Entry 8GOM (X-ray diffraction, 2.78 A resolution); this record covers chains A and E of the 5 polymer chains in the assembly.

# Chain A
Name: MHC class I antigen
From: Homo sapiens
UniProt: Q861F7 (Q861F7_HUMAN); residues 1-275 here = UniProt positions 1-275
Chain sequence (276 residues; numbered 0 to 275; the number before each row is that of its first residue; numbering starts at 0):
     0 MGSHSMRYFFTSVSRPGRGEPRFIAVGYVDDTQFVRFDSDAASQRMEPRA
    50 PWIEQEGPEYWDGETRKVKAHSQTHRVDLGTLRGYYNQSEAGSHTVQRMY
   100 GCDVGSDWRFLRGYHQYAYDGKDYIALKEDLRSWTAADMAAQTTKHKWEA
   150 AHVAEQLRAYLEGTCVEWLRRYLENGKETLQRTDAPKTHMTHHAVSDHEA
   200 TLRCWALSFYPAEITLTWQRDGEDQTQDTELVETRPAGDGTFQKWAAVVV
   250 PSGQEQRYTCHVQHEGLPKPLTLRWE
Not modelled in the structure: 0
Sequence notes: initiating methionine (0)
Disulfide bonds: C101-C164, C203-C259

# Chain E
Name: SARS-CoV-2 specific private TCR RLQ7 beta
From: Homo sapiens
Chain sequence (246 residues; each row starts with the number of its first residue; numbering starts at 0):
     0 MDAGVIQSPRHEVTEMGQEVTLRCKPISGHNSLFWYRQTMMRGLELLIYF
    50 NNNVPIDDSGMPEDRFSAKMPNASFSTLKIQPSEPRDSAVYFCASTWGRA
   100 STDTQYFGPGTRLTVLEDLKNVFPPEVAVFEPSEAEISHTQKATLVCLAT
   150 GFYPDHVELSWWVNGKEVHSGVCTDPQPLKEQPALNDSRYALSSRLRVSA
   200 TFWQNPRNHFRCQVQFYGLSENDEWTQDRAKPVTQIVSAEAWGRAD
Not modelled in the structure: 0-1
Disulfide bonds: C23-C92, C146-C211

# How chain A and chain E interact
Pairs across the interface (17):
  R65(A) - D56(E)  salt bridge
  R65(A) - S58(E)
  A69(A) - I55(E)
  Q72(A) - V53(E)
  Q72(A) - P54(E)
  Q72(A) - I55(E)
  R75(A) - V53(E)
  V76(A) - N50(E)
  V76(A) - N51(E)
  V76(A) - V53(E)  hydrophobic
  T80(A) - N51(E)
  K146(A) - R98(E)
  W147(A) - R98(E)
  A149(A) - R98(E)
  A150(A) - R98(E)
  A150(A) - D102(E)
  Q155(A) - T101(E)  hydrogen bond
Other interface residues (no listed pair), chain A (13 interface residues in all): T73, V152
Other interface residues (no listed pair), chain E (12 interface residues in all): G97, A99
From the paper, about this interface:
  - specific contacts: Q155(A)-T101(E) (hydrogen bond)

# In short
Chain A and chain E form an interface of 13 and 12 residues respectively, with 1 hydrogen bond and 1 salt
bridge. Polar pairs include R65(A)-D56(E) and Q155(A)-T101(E). The paper describes a hydrogen bond between
Q155(A) and T101(E).
Chain A is MHC class I antigen and chain E is SARS-CoV-2 specific private TCR RLQ7 beta, both from Homo
sapiens; the structure, SARS-CoV-2 specific private TCR RLQ7 in complex with RLQ-HLA-A2, was determined by
X-ray diffraction (same publication as 8GON and 8GOP).
